PDB entry 4H3P | X-ray diffraction, 2.30 A resolution | chains A and B

[Chain A]
Protein: Mitogen-activated protein kinase 1
Source organism: Homo sapiens
Notes: EC 2.7.11.24; fragment: kinase domain
UniProt: P28482 (MK01_HUMAN); numbering as in UniProt (aligned over 1-360)
Sequence (362 residues; row label = number of the first residue in the row; numbers below 1 keep their minus sign (Gly-1 is residue -1)):
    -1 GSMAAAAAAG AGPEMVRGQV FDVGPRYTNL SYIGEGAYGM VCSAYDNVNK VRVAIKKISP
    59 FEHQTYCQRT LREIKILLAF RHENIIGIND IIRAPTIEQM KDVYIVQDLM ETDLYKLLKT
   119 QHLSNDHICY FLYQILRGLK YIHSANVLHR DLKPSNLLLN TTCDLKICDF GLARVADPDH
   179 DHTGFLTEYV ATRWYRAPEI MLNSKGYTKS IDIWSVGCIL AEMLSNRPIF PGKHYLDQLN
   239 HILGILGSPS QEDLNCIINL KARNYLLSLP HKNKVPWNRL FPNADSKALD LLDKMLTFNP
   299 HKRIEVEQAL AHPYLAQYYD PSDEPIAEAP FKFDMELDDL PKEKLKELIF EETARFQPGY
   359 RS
Unresolved in the structure: -1 to 10, 179-185, 360
Construct notes: expression tag (-1 to 0); engineered mutation Ala77 (Arg in P28482), Ala314 (Glu in P28482)
Residues lining bound ligands: AMP-PNP (ANP; phosphoaminophosphonic acid-adenylate ester): Ile31, Gly32, Glu33, Gly34, Gly37, Val39, Ala52, Lys54, Ile84, Gln105, Asp106, Leu107, Met108, Asp111, Lys114, Lys151, Ser153, Asn154, Leu156, Asp167
Swiss-Prot annotation at these positions:
  - DNA-binding region: Lys259 to Arg277
  - motif: Thr185 to Tyr187 (TXY), Asp318 to Glu322 (Cytoplasmic retention motif), Ala327 to Met333 (Nuclear translocation motif)
  - active site: Asp149 (Proton acceptor)
  - binding site (ATP): Ile31 to Val39, Lys54
  - modified residue: Ala2 (N-acetylalanine), Ser29 (Phosphoserine), Thr185 (Phosphothreonine), Tyr187 (Phosphotyrosine), Thr190 (Phosphothreonine), Ser246 (Phosphoserine), Ser248 (Phosphoserine), Ser284 (Phosphoserine)
Reported in the primary citation:
  - binding site for Ribosomal protein S6 kinase alpha-1 (chain B): Cys161 (proposed by the authors, not directly observed)

[Chain B]
Protein: Ribosomal protein S6 kinase alpha-1
Notes: EC 2.7.11.1; fragment: c-terminal docking peptide
UniProt: Q15418 (KS6A1_HUMAN); residues 712-735 here = UniProt positions 712-735
Sequence (24 residues; numbered 712 to 735; the number before each row is that of its first residue):
   712 PQLKPIEASI LAARRVRKLP STTL
Unresolved in the structure: 728-735
Construct notes: engineered mutation Ala719 (Ser in Q15418), Ala724 (Gln in Q15418)
Swiss-Prot annotation at these positions:
  - modified residue: Ser732 (Phosphoserine)

[How chain A and chain B interact]
Pairs across the interface (34; chain A residue first):
  Glu81(A) with Leu722(B); Arg725(B), salt bridge
  Leu115(A) with Pro712(B); Leu714(B), hydrophobic
  Gln119(A) with Pro712(B), hydrogen bond (side chain-backbone); Gln713(B); Leu714(B)
  Leu121(A) with Leu714(B), hydrophobic
  Asp124(A) with Ile717(B)
  His125(A) with Lys715(B)
  Tyr128(A) with Ile717(B), hydrophobic; Ser720(B), hydrogen bond; Leu722(B); Ala723(B), hydrogen bond (side chain-backbone)
  Tyr131(A) with Leu722(B), hydrophobic; Arg726(B), hydrogen bond
  Arg135(A) with Leu722(B); Arg725(B)
  Asn158(A) with Leu714(B)
  Thr159(A) with Gln713(B); Lys715(B), hydrogen bond (backbone-backbone)
  Thr160(A) with Pro716(B); Ala719(B); Ser720(B), hydrogen bond (backbone-backbone)
  Cys161(A) with Leu714(B), hydrophobic; Lys715(B)
  Asp162(A) with Ser720(B), hydrogen bond; Ile721(B)
  Tyr316(A) with Ile717(B); Arg726(B), hydrogen bond (backbone-side chain)
  Asp318(A) with Arg726(B)
  Asp321(A) with Leu722(B); Arg725(B), salt bridge; Arg726(B), salt bridge
Interface residues without a listed pair, chain A (21 interface residues in all): Phe129, Gln132, Gln315, Tyr317

[Summary]
21 residues of chain A face 13 of chain B across their interface; the contacts include 8 hydrogen bonds and 3
salt bridges. Polar pairs include Glu81(A)-Arg725(B), Asp321(A)-Arg725(B) and Asp321(A)-Arg726(B). Chain A
binds AMP-PNP. The paper reports a binding site for Ribosomal protein S6 kinase alpha-1 (chain B) at
Cys161(A).
Chain A is Mitogen-activated protein kinase 1 (Homo sapiens) and chain B is Ribosomal protein S6 kinase
alpha-1; the structure, Crystal structure of human ERK2 complexed with a MAPK docking peptide, was determined
by X-ray diffraction together with 4H3Q from the same study.
